6GIT - chain A; structure by X-ray diffraction, 1.42 A resolution.

[Chain A]
Molecule: Purple acid phosphatase
From: Triticum aestivum
Notes: EC 3.1.3.2
UniProt: C4PKL0 (C4PKL0_WHEAT); residues 1-510 here correspond to UniProt positions 21-530 (UniProt number = residue number + 20)
Amino-acid sequence (516 residues; row label = number of the first residue in the row):
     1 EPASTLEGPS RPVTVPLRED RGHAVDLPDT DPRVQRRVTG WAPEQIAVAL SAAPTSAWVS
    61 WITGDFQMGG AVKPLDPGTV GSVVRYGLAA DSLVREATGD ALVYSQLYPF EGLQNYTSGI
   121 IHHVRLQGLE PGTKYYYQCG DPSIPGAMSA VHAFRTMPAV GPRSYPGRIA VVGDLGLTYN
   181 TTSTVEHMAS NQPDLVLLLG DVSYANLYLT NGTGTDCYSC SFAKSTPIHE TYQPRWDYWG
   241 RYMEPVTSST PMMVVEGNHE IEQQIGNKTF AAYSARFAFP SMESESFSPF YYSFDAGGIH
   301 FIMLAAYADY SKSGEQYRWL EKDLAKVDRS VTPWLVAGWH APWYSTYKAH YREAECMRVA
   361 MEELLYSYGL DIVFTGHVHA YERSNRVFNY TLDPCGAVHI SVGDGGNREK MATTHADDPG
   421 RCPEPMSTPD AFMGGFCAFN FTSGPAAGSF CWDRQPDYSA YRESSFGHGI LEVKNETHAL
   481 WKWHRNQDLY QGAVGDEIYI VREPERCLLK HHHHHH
Unresolved in the structure: 1, 509-516
Disulfide bonds: Cys-217/Cys-220, Cys-356/Cys-437, Cys-395/Cys-507, Cys-422/Cys-451
Covalently attached groups: N-acetylglucosamine (NAG) linked to Asn-115, Asn-180, Asn-211, Asn-267, Asn-389, Asn-440, Asn-475
Differences from the reference sequence: expression tag (511-516)
Bound ions: Fe ion site 1: Asp-174, Asp-201, Tyr-204, His-379; Fe ion site 2: Asp-201, Asn-258, His-340, His-377 (together with phosphate ion)
From the paper describing this entry:
  - Fe ion coordination: Asp-174, Asp-201, Tyr-204, Asn-258, His-340, His-377, His-379
  - binding site for phosphate ion: His-259, His-350, Glu-409
  - contacts within the chain: His-23/Asp-216 (salt bridge), Tyr-218/His-229 (pi stacking)
  - mutagenesis - H229A, K410A: decreased catalytic activity on phytase
  - mutagenesis - K348A: unchanged catalytic activity
  - mutagenesis - K410A: unchanged catalytic activity on p-nitrophenyl phosphate
  - specificity-determining residues: Lys-410

[In short]
N-acetylglucosamine is covalently linked to Asn-115, Asn-180, Asn-211, Asn-267, Asn-389 and Asn-440 and 1
more. Asp-174, Asp-201, Tyr-204 and His-379 coordinate Fe ion site 1. From the paper: a binding site for
phosphate ion at His-259, His-350 and Glu-409; H229A and K410A reduce catalytic activity on phytase.
Chain A is Purple acid phosphatase (Triticum aestivum); the structure, Purple acid phytase from wheat isoform
B2 - product complex, was determined by X-ray diffraction together with 6GIZ, 6GJ2 and 6GJA from the same
study.
